7KPN - chains Z and A; structure by electron microscopy, 2.50 A resolution.

# Chain Z
Molecule: Dyslexia-associated protein KIAA0319-like protein
Source organism: Homo sapiens
Reference sequence: Q8IZA0 (K319L_HUMAN); residue numbers follow UniProt; this construct covers 311-500
Sequence (199 residues; numbered 302 to 500; the number before each row is that of its first residue):
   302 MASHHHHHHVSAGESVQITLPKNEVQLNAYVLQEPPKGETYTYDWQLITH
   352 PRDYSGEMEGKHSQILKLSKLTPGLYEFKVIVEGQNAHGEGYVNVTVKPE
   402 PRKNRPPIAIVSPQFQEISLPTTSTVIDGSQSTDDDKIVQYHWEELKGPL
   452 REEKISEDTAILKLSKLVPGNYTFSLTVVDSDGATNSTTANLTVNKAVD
Disordered / not traced: 302-311, 400-500
Differences from the reference sequence: initiating methionine (302); expression tag (303-310)
UniProt features mapped onto this chain:
  - glycosylation (N-linked (GlcNAc...) asparagine): Asn395, Asn472, Asn487

# Chain A
Molecule: Capsid protein
Source organism: Adeno-associated virus - 5
Reference sequence: Q9YIJ1 (Q9YIJ1_9VIRU); residue numbers follow UniProt; this construct covers 2-724
Sequence (723 residues; row label = number of the first residue in the row):
     2 SFVDHPPDWLEEVGEGLREFLGLEAGPPKPKPNQQHQDQARGLVLPGYNY
    52 LGPGNGLDRGEPVNRADEVAREHDISYNEQLEAGDNPYLKYNHADAEFQE
   102 KLADDTSFGGNLGKAVFQAKKRVLEPFGLVEEGAKTAPTGKRIDDHFPKR
   152 KKARTEEDSKPSTSSDAEAGPSGSQQLQIPAQPASSLGADTMSAGGGGPL
   202 GDNNQGADGVGNASGDWHCDSTWMGDRVVTKSTRTWVLPSYNNHQYREIK
   252 SGSVDGSNANAYFGYSTPWGYFDFNRFHSHWSPRDWQRLINNYWGFRPRS
   302 LRVKIFNIQVKEVTVQDSTTTIANNLTSTVQVFTDDDYQLPYVVGNGTEG
   352 CLPAFPPQVFTLPQYGYATLNRDNTENPTERSSFFCLEYFPSKMLRTGNN
   402 FEFTYNFEEVPFHSSFAPSQNLFKLANPLVDQYLYRFVSTNNTGGVQFNK
   452 NLAGRYANTYKNWFPGPMGRTQGWNLGSGVNRASVSAFATTNRMELEGAS
   502 YQVPPQPNGMTNNLQGSNTYALENTMIFNSQPANPGTTATYLEGNMLITS
   552 ESETQPVNRVAYNVGGQMATNNQSSTTAPATGTYNLQEIVPGSVWMERDV
   602 YLQGPIWAKIPETGAHFHPSPAMGGFGLKHPPPMMLIKNTPVPGNITSFS
   652 DVPVSSFITQYSTGQVTVEMEWELKKENSKRWNPEIQYTNNYNDPQFVDF
   702 APDSTGEYRTTRPIGTRYLTRPL
Disordered / not traced: 2-208
Reported in the primary citation:
  - specificity-determining residues: Ser531 (proposed by the authors, not directly observed)

# Chain Z / chain A interface
Chains Z and A do not touch in the deposited assembly.

# Summary
No residue of chain Z is in contact with chain A. The paper reports the specificity determinant Ser531(A).
Here chain Z is Dyslexia-associated protein KIAA0319-like protein (Homo sapiens) and chain A is Capsid protein
(Adeno-associated virus - 5). Entry 7KPN (Adeno-associated virus serotype 5 in complex with the cellular
receptor AAVR at 2.5 Angstroms resolution, AAV5 ...) was determined by electron microscopy.
